PDB entry 3UN8 | X-ray diffraction, 2.70 A resolution | chains E and F of the 28 polymer chains in the assembly

# Chain E
Protein: Proteasome component PRE5
From: Saccharomyces cerevisiae
Notes: EC 3.4.25.1
Reference sequence: P40302 (PSA1_YEAST); residues 0-233 here correspond to UniProt positions 1-234 (UniProt number = residue number + 1)
Chain sequence (234 residues; each row starts with the number of its first residue; numbering starts at 0):
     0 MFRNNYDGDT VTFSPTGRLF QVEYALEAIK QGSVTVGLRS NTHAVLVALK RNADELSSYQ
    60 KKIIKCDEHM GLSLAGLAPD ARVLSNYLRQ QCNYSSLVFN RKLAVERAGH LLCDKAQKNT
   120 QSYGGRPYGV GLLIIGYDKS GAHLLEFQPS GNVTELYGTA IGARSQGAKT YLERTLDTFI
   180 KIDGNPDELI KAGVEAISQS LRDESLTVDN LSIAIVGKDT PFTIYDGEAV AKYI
Unresolved in the structure: 0
Swiss-Prot annotation at these positions:
  - modified residue: Ser13 (Phosphoserine)
  - cross-link: Lys190 (Glycyl lysine isopeptide (Lys-Gly) (interchain with G-Cter in ubiquitin))

# Chain F
Protein: Proteasome component C1
From: Saccharomyces cerevisiae
Notes: EC 3.4.25.1
Reference sequence: P21242 (PSA3_YEAST); residues -3 to 284 here correspond to UniProt positions 1-288 (UniProt number = residue number + 4)
Chain sequence (288 residues; each row starts with the number of its first residue; numbers below 1 keep their minus sign (Met-3 is residue -3)):
    -3 MTSIGTGYDL SNSVFSPDGR NFQVEYAVKA VENGTTSIGI KCNDGVVFAV EKLITSKLLV
    57 PQKNVKIQVV DRHIGCVYSG LIPDGRHLVN RGREEAASFK KLYKTPIPIP AFADRLGQYV
   117 QAHTLYNSVR PFGVSTIFGG VDKNGAHLYM LEPSGSYWGY KGAATGKGRQ SAKAELEKLV
   177 DHHPEGLSAR EAVKQAAKII YLAHEDNKEK DFELEISWCS LSETNGLHKF VKGDLLQEAI
   237 DFAQKEINGD DDEDEDDSDN VMSSDDENAP VATNANATTD QEGDIHLE
Unresolved in the structure: -3 to 0, 245-284
Swiss-Prot annotation at these positions:
  - modified residue: Thr-2 (N-acetylthreonine)

# Chain E / chain F interface
Contacting residue pairs - 66 pairs, chain E then chain F:
  Asn4(E) - Leu6(F)
  Tyr5(E) - Asp5(F)  hydrogen bond
  Tyr5(E) - Leu6(F)  hydrophobic
  Thr9(E) - Arg126(F)
  Val10(E) - Gln19(F)
  Val10(E) - Ser124(F)
  Val10(E) - Val125(F)
  Val10(E) - Arg126(F)
  Thr11(E) - Leu6(F)
  Thr11(E) - Gln19(F)
  Phe12(E) - Gln19(F)  hydrogen bond (backbone-side chain)
  Phe12(E) - Tyr22(F)
  Phe12(E) - Ala23(F)  hydrophobic
  Phe12(E) - Leu77(F)  hydrophobic
  Phe12(E) - Arg126(F)
  Phe12(E) - Pro127(F)
  Ser13(E) - Tyr22(F)
  Pro14(E) - Tyr22(F)  hydrophobic
  Pro14(E) - Lys25(F)
  Thr15(E) - Lys25(F)
  Gly16(E) - Tyr22(F)
  Gly16(E) - Ala26(F)
  Leu18(E) - Arg126(F)
  Arg38(E) - Val56(F)
  His109(E) - Arg82(F)  hydrogen bond
  Cys112(E) - Arg82(F)
  Asp113(E) - Arg82(F)  salt bridge
  Asp113(E) - Asn86(F)
  Gln116(E) - Pro79(F)
  Gln116(E) - Asp80(F)
  Gln116(E) - His83(F)  hydrogen bond
  Gln116(E) - Arg126(F)
  Thr119(E) - Arg126(F)  hydrogen bond (backbone-side chain)
  Gln120(E) - His83(F)
  Gln120(E) - His119(F)
  Gln120(E) - Ser124(F)
  Gln120(E) - Val125(F)
  Gln120(E) - Arg126(F)  hydrogen bond (backbone-backbone)
  Gln120(E) - Phe128(F)
  Ser121(E) - Ser124(F)
  Tyr122(E) - Ser124(F)  hydrogen bond (backbone-backbone)
  Ser149(E) - Pro79(F)
  Gly150(E) - Pro79(F)
  Asn151(E) - Ile78(F)
  Asn151(E) - Pro79(F)
  Thr153(E) - Leu55(F)
  Thr153(E) - Asn60(F)
  Glu154(E) - Leu55(F)
  Glu154(E) - Val56(F)  hydrogen bond (backbone-backbone)
  Glu154(E) - Lys59(F)
  Glu154(E) - Asn60(F)  hydrogen bond (backbone-side chain)
  Leu155(E) - Leu54(F)
  Leu155(E) - Leu55(F)
  Leu155(E) - Val56(F)
  Tyr156(E) - Leu54(F)  hydrogen bond (backbone-backbone)
  Tyr156(E) - Leu55(F)
  Tyr156(E) - Val56(F)
  Tyr156(E) - Pro57(F)
  Gly157(E) - Leu54(F)
  Lys168(E) - Leu54(F)
  Leu171(E) - Leu54(F)
  Glu172(E) - Ser52(F)  hydrogen bond
  Glu172(E) - Lys53(F)
  Glu172(E) - Leu54(F)
  Leu175(E) - Lys53(F)
  Leu175(E) - Leu54(F)  hydrophobic
Other interface residues (no listed pair), chain E (35 interface residues in all): Glu105, Val152, Phe178
Other interface residues (no listed pair), chain F (30 interface residues in all): Asn123, Gly129

# Summary
35 residues of chain E and 30 residues of chain F are in contact; the contacts include 11 hydrogen bonds and 1
salt bridge. Polar contacts include Asp113(E)-Arg82(F), Tyr5(E)-Asp5(F) and Phe12(E)-Gln19(F).
Chain E is Proteasome component PRE5 and chain F is Proteasome component C1, both from Saccharomyces
cerevisiae; the structure, Yeast 20S proteasome in complex with PR-957 (epoxide), was determined by X-ray
diffraction (same publication as 3UN4).
